3LLK - chain A; structure by X-ray diffraction, 2.00 A resolution.

[Chain A]
Molecule: Sulfhydryl oxidase 1
Source organism: Homo sapiens
Notes: EC 1.8.3.2
UniProt: O00391 (QSOX1_HUMAN); numbering as in UniProt (aligned over 286-546)
Chain sequence (261 residues; each row starts with the number of its first residue):
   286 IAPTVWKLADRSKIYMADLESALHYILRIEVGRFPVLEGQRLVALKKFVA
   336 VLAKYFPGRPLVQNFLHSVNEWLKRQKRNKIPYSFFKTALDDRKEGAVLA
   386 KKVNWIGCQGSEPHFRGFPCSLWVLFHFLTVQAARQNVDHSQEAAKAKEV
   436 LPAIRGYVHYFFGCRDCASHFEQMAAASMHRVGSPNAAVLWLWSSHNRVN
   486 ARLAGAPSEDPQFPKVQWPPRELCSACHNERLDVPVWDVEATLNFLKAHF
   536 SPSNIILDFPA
Unresolved in the structure: 286-292, 422-430, 543-546
Disulfides: Cys393-Cys405, Cys449-Cys452, Cys509-Cys512
Small-molecule neighbours: FAD (flavin-adenine dinucleotide): Arg401, Pro404, Cys405, Leu407, Trp408, Val409, Phe411, His412, Val443, Phe447, Asp451, Cys452, Ala453, His455, Phe456, Trp478, His481, Asn482, Val484, Asn485, Leu488, Ser493, Phe498, Lys500, Trp503, Leu531, Phe535
Curated features (UniProtKB/Swiss-Prot):
  - binding site (FAD): Arg401, Trp408, His412, Asp451, His455, Trp478 to Asn485, Lys500, Trp503
  - modified residue: Ser426 (Phosphoserine)
  - mutagenesis: Cys449 (C449S: Reduces activity by 96%), Cys452 (C452S: Loss of activity), Cys509 (C509S: No effect. Reduces activity by 70%; when associated with S-512), Cys512 (C512S: Reduces activity by 40%. Reduces activity by 70%; when associated with S-509)

[In short]
Ligands of chain A: flavin-adenine dinucleotide. Curated annotation (UniProt) lists 15 FAD-binding residues
and 4 mutagenesis sites.
Chain A is Sulfhydryl oxidase 1 (Homo sapiens); the structure, Sulfhydryl Oxidase Fragment of Human QSOX1, was
determined by X-ray diffraction (same publication as 3LLI).
